Entry 4DTG (X-ray diffraction, 1.80 A resolution); this record covers chains H and K of the 3 polymer chains in the assembly.

[Chain H]
Protein: Humanized recombinant FAB fragment, FAB 2021, of a murine antibody, heavy chain
Organism: Homo sapiens
Notes: antibody fragment or engineered binder
Amino-acid sequence (222 residues; numbered 1 to 222; the number before each row is that of its first residue):
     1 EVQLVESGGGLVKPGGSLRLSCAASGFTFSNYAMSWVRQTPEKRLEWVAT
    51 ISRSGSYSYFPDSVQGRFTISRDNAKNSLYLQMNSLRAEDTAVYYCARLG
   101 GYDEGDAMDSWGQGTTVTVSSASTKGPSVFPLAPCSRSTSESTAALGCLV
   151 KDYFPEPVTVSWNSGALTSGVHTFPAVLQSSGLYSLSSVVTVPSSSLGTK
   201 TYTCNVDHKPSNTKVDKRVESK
Unresolved in the structure: 222
Disulfide bonds: Cys-22/Cys-96, Cys-148/Cys-204

[Chain K]
Protein: Tissue factor pathway inhibitor
Organism: Homo sapiens
Notes: fragment: Kunitz-type protease inhibitor domain 2
UniProtKB: P10646 (TFPI1_HUMAN); residues 1-60 here correspond to UniProt positions 119-178 (UniProt number = residue number + 118)
Amino-acid sequence (66 residues; row label = number of the first residue in the row):
     1 QEKPDFCFLEEDPGICRGYITRYFYNNQTKQCERFKYGGCLGNMNNFETL
    51 EECKNICEDGHHHHHH
Unresolved in the structure: 1, 62-66
Construct notes: expression tag (61-66)
Disulfide bonds: Cys-7/Cys-57, Cys-16/Cys-40, Cys-32/Cys-53
Swiss-Prot annotation at these positions:
  - site: Arg-17, Gly-18 (Reactive bond)
  - glycosylation: Asn-27 (N-linked (GlcNAc...) asparagine)

[Chain H / chain K interface]
Pairs across the interface (25):
  Asn-31(H) / Gln-28(K)  hydrogen bond
  Ser-52(H) / Glu-10(K)  hydrogen bond
  Arg-53(H) / Glu-10(K)  hydrogen bond (backbone-side chain)
  Arg-53(H) / Glu-11(K)  salt bridge
  Arg-53(H) / Phe-24(K)
  Arg-53(H) / Asn-26(K)  hydrogen bond
  Arg-53(H) / Gln-28(K)  hydrogen bond
  Ser-54(H) / Glu-10(K)  hydrogen bond
  Tyr-57(H) / Glu-10(K)
  Tyr-57(H) / Glu-11(K)
  Tyr-57(H) / Asp-12(K)  hydrogen bond
  Tyr-57(H) / Pro-13(K)
  Tyr-59(H) / Pro-13(K)
  Tyr-59(H) / Tyr-19(K)  hydrophobic
  Tyr-59(H) / Lys-36(K)
  Phe-60(H) / Arg-17(K)  hydrogen bond (backbone-side chain)
  Pro-61(H) / Arg-17(K)
  Asp-62(H) / Arg-17(K)  salt bridge
  Gln-65(H) / Arg-17(K)
  Tyr-102(H) / Cys-32(K)
  Tyr-102(H) / Glu-33(K)
  Tyr-102(H) / Arg-34(K)
  Tyr-102(H) / Leu-50(K)
  Asp-103(H) / Gln-31(K)  hydrogen bond
  Asp-106(H) / Arg-34(K)  salt bridge
Other interface residues (no listed pair), chain H (16 interface residues in all): Ser-30, Ser-56, Ser-58
Other interface residues (no listed pair), chain K (17 interface residues in all): Tyr-23, Phe-35

[Overview]
16 residues of chain H face 17 of chain K across their interface; the contacts include 9 hydrogen bonds and 3
salt bridges. Polar pairs include Arg-53(H)/Glu-11(K), Asp-62(H)/Arg-17(K) and Asp-106(H)/Arg-34(K).
Chain H is Humanized recombinant FAB fragment, FAB 2021, of a murine antibody, heavy chain and chain K is
Tissue factor pathway inhibitor, both from Homo sapiens; the structure, Hemostatic effect of a monoclonal
antibody mAb 2021 blocking the interaction between FXa and TFPI in ..., was determined by X-ray diffraction.
